5VOY - chains U and V of the 33 polymer chains in the assembly; structure by electron microscopy, 7.90 A resolution (low resolution: residue-level contacts below are approximate; hydrogen-bond / salt-bridge calls are withheld).

Chain U (and V):
Protein: V-type proton ATPase subunit c
From: Saccharomyces cerevisiae (strain ATCC 204508 / S288c)
Notes: chain V of this document is another copy of the same molecule, construct and numbering; everything in this record applies to it too
UniProt: P25515 (VATL1_YEAST); residues 1-160 here = UniProt positions 1-160
Sequence (160 residues; numbered 1 to 160; the number before each row is that of its first residue):
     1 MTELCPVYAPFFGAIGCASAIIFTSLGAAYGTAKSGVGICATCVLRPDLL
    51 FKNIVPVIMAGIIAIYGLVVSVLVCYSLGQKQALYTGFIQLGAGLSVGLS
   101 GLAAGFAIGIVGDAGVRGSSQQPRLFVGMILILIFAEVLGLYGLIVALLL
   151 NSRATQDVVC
Disordered / not traced: 1-8, 159-160 (chain V: 1-9, 159-160)
UniProt features mapped onto this chain:
  - site: Glu137 (Essential for proton translocation)
  - mutagenesis: Glu137 (E137D: Partial inactivation; E137Q/V/K: Inactivation)

Interface between chain U and chain V:
Residue-residue contacts (6):
  Gly87(U) - Phe11(V)
  Phe88(U) - Ala14(V)
  Gly92(U) - Ala14(V)
  Gly92(U) - Ile15(V)
  Ala103(U) - Ala29(V)
  Ala107(U) - Ala29(V)
Also at the interface, not in a pair above, chain U (9 interface residues in all): Tyr85, Ser96, Ala114, Gly118
Also at the interface, not in a pair above, chain V (9 interface residues in all): Ala18, Ser25, Ala33, Cys40, Gln80

In short:
Chain U and chain V each contribute 9 residues to their interface. UniProt lists one mutagenesis site on chain
U.
Chain U and chain V are both V-type proton ATPase subunit c (Saccharomyces cerevisiae (strain ATCC 204508 /
S288c)); the structure, Yeast V-ATPase in complex with Legionella pneumophila effector SidK (rotational state
2), was determined by electron microscopy, deposited together with 5VOZ, 5VOX, 5UF5 and 5UFK.
